PDB entry 1JSU | X-ray diffraction, 2.30 A resolution | chains A and C of the 3 polymer chains in the assembly

Chain A:
Protein: Cyclin-dependent kinase-2
Organism: Homo sapiens
Notes: EC 2.7.1.-; engineered mutation(s): PHOSPHORYLATED AT THR A 160
UniProt: P24941 (CDK2_HUMAN); residue numbers follow UniProt; this construct covers 1-298
Sequence (298 residues; numbered 1 to 298; the number before each row is that of its first residue):
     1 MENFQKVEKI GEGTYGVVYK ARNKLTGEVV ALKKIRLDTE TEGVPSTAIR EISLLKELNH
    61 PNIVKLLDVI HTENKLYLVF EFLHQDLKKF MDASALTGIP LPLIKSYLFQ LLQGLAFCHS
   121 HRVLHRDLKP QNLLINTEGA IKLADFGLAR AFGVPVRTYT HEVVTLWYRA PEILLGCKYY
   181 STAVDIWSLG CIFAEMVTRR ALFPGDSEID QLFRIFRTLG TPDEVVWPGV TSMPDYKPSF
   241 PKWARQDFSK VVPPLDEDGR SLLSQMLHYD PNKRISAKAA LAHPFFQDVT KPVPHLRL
Disordered / not traced: 1-12
Modified positions: T160 (phosphothreonine; TPO)
Construct notes: modified residue (160)
Swiss-Prot annotation at these positions:
  - active site: D127 (Proton acceptor)
  - binding site (ATP): I10 to V18, K33, E81 to L83, D86, K129 to N132, D145
  - binding site (Mg(2+)): N132, D145
  - site (CDK7 binding): K9, K88, K89, L166
  - modified residue: M1 (N-acetylmethionine), K6 (N6-acetyllysine), T14 (Phosphothreonine), Y15 (Phosphotyrosine), Y19 (Phosphotyrosine), T160 (Phosphothreonine)
  - natural variant: P45 (P45L: In a glioblastoma multiforme sample)
  - mutagenesis: K9 (K9F: Reduced phosphorylation by CAK), T14 (T14A: 2-fold increase in activity), Y15 (Y15F: 2-fold increase in activity), K88 to K89 (Reduced phosphorylation by CAK), T160 (T160A: Abolishes activity), L166 (L166R: Reduced phosphorylation by CAK and reduced kinase activity)

Chain C:
Protein: P27
Organism: Homo sapiens
UniProt: P46527 (CDN1B_HUMAN); residues 23-106 here = UniProt positions 23-106
Sequence (84 residues; row label = number of the first residue in the row):
    23 HPKPSACRNL FGPVDHEELT RDLEKHCRDM EEASQRKWNF DFQNHKPLEG KYEWQEVEKG
    83 SLPEFYYRPP RPPKGACKVP AQES
Disordered / not traced: 23-24, 94-106
Swiss-Prot annotation at these positions:
  - modified residue (Phosphotyrosine): Y74, Y88, Y89
  - natural variant: P69 (P69L: Found in a patient with multiple endocrine tumors)
  - mutagenesis: Y74 (Y74F: No change in binding CDK4 and no inhibition of CDK4 activity. Translocates to nucleus. No effect on in vitro phosphorylation of CDK4 by CCNH-CDK7), Y88 (Y88F: Abolishes LYN-mediated phosphorylation, reduces CDK2-mediated phosphorylation on T-187, has greater cell cycle arrest into S-phase, no effect on binding CDK2 complexes, reduced CDK4 binding and ...), Y89 (Y89F: No effect on binding CDK2 complexes, reduced CDK4 binding and greatly inhibits CDK4 enzyme activity. No nuclear translocation. Inhibits in vitro phosphorylation of CDK4 by CCNH-CDK7 ...)

Chain A / chain C interface:
Contacting residue pairs - 71 pairs, chain A then chain C:
  G13(A) - G82(C)
  T14(A) - K81(C)
  T14(A) - Y89(C)
  Y15(A) - K81(C)
  G16(A) - E80(C)
  G16(A) - K81(C)  hydrogen bond (backbone-backbone)
  V17(A) - E78(C)
  V17(A) - V79(C)
  V17(A) - K81(C)
  V18(A) - Q77(C)
  V18(A) - E78(C)
  V18(A) - V79(C)  hydrogen bond (backbone-backbone)
  V18(A) - K81(C)
  V18(A) - L84(C)  hydrophobic
  V18(A) - Y89(C)  hydrophobic
  Y19(A) - F62(C)  hydrophobic
  Y19(A) - H67(C)
  Y19(A) - P69(C)
  Y19(A) - W76(C)  hydrophobic
  Y19(A) - Q77(C)
  Y19(A) - E78(C)
  K20(A) - E75(C)
  K20(A) - W76(C)
  K20(A) - Q77(C)  hydrogen bond (backbone-backbone)
  A21(A) - E75(C)
  A21(A) - W76(C)  hydrophobic
  R22(A) - K73(C)
  R22(A) - Y74(C)
  R22(A) - E75(C)  hydrogen bond (backbone-backbone)
  N23(A) - K73(C)  hydrogen bond
  N23(A) - Y74(C)
  K24(A) - K73(C)
  V30(A) - W60(C)  hydrophobic
  A31(A) - Y88(C)  hydrophobic
  L32(A) - F62(C)  hydrophobic
  L32(A) - W76(C)  hydrophobic
  K33(A) - F87(C)  hydrogen bond (side chain-backbone)
  K33(A) - Y88(C)
  K33(A) - R90(C)  hydrogen bond (side chain-backbone)
  T47(A) - P92(C)
  E51(A) - F87(C)
  L67(A) - W60(C)  hydrophobic
  D68(A) - S56(C)  hydrogen bond
  D68(A) - W60(C)  hydrogen bond
  I70(A) - M52(C)  hydrophobic
  I70(A) - S56(C)
  I70(A) - F64(C)  hydrophobic
  H71(A) - M52(C)
  K75(A) - F64(C)  hydrogen bond (side chain-backbone)
  K75(A) - Q65(C)  hydrogen bond (side chain-backbone)
  Y77(A) - F64(C)  hydrogen bond (side chain-backbone)
  Y77(A) - H67(C)  hydrogen bond
  V79(A) - W60(C)  hydrophobic
  F80(A) - F87(C)  hydrophobic
  F80(A) - Y88(C)  hydrophobic
  E81(A) - Y88(C)  hydrogen bond (backbone-side chain)
  F82(A) - L84(C)  hydrophobic
  F82(A) - Y88(C)
  L83(A) - P85(C)
  L83(A) - Y88(C)  hydrogen bond (backbone-side chain)
  H84(A) - P85(C)
  Q85(A) - P85(C)
  D127(A) - R93(C)  salt bridge
  Q131(A) - E86(C)
  Q131(A) - R90(C)  hydrogen bond (backbone-side chain)
  N132(A) - R90(C)  hydrogen bond
  L134(A) - P85(C)  hydrophobic
  L134(A) - Y88(C)
  D145(A) - F87(C)
  D145(A) - R90(C)  salt bridge
  L148(A) - R93(C)
Also at the interface, not in a pair above, chain A (47 interface residues in all): G27, E28, V64, V69, T72, E73, D86, K129, A144, T165
Also at the interface, not in a pair above, chain C (29 interface residues in all): N66, S83

In short:
47 residues of chain A and 29 residues of chain C are in contact, with 17 hydrogen bonds and 2 salt bridges.
Polar contacts include D127(A)-R93(C), D145(A)-R90(C) and N23(A)-K73(C).
Here chain A is Cyclin-dependent kinase-2 and chain C is P27, both from Homo sapiens. Entry 1JSU
(P27(kip1)/cyclin A/CDK2 complex) was determined by X-ray diffraction.
